6RQT - chains D and G of the 17 polymer chains in the assembly; structure by electron microscopy, 4.00 A resolution.

# Chain D
Protein: DNA-directed RNA polymerase I subunit RPA14
From: Saccharomyces cerevisiae
UniProtKB: P50106 (RPA14_YEAST); numbering as in UniProt (aligned over 1-137)
Amino-acid sequence (137 residues; each row starts with the number of its first residue):
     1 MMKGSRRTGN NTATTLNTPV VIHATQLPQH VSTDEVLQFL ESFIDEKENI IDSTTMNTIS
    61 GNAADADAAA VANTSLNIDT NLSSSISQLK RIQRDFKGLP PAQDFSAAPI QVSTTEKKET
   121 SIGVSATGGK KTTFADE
Unresolved in the structure: 1-11, 50-79, 101-137
Swiss-Prot annotation at these positions:
  - modified residue: Ser121 (Phosphoserine)

# Chain G
Protein: DNA-directed RNA polymerase I subunit RPA43
From: Saccharomyces cerevisiae
UniProtKB: P46669 (RPA43_YEAST); numbering as in UniProt (aligned over 1-326)
Amino-acid sequence (326 residues; row label = number of the first residue in the row):
     1 MSQVKRANEN RETARFIKKH KKQVTNPIDE KNGTSNCIVR VPIALYVSLA PMYLENPLQG
    61 VMKQHLNPLV MKYNNKVGGV VLGYEGLKIL DADPLSKEDT SEKLIKITPD TPFGFTWCHV
   121 NLYVWQPQVG DVLEGYIFIQ SASHIGLLIH DAFNASIKKN NIPVDWTFVH NDVEEDADVI
   181 NTDENNGNNN NEDNKDSNGG SNSLGKFSFG NRSLGHWVDS NGEPIDGKLR FTVRNVHTTG
   241 RVVSVDGTLI SDADEEGNGY NSSRSQAESL PIVSNKKIVF DDEVSIENKE SHKELDLPEV
   301 KEDNGSEIVY EENTSESNDG ESSDSD
Unresolved in the structure: 1-7, 96-98, 175-213, 252-326
Swiss-Prot annotation at these positions:
  - modified residue (Phosphoserine): Ser244, Ser251, Ser265, Ser269, Ser285

# How chain D and chain G interact
Pairs across the interface - 60 pairs, chain D then chain G:
  Thr15(D) with His65(G), hydrogen bond (backbone-side chain)
  Leu16(D) with Gln64(G); His65(G); Phe113(G), hydrophobic
  Asn17(D) with His65(G), hydrogen bond (backbone-side chain)
  Thr18(D) with His65(G), hydrogen bond (backbone-side chain)
  Pro19(D) with Leu45(G), hydrophobic; Tyr46(G); His65(G)
  Val20(D) with Tyr46(G), hydrogen bond (backbone-backbone)
  Val21(D) with Ala44(G); Tyr46(G), hydrogen bond (backbone-backbone)
  Ile22(D) with Ile43(G), hydrophobic; Ala44(G); Leu45(G), hydrophobic; Lys76(G)
  His23(D) with Ile43(G); Ala44(G), hydrogen bond (backbone-backbone)
  Ala24(D) with Pro42(G); Ile43(G), hydrophobic
  Thr25(D) with Pro42(G), hydrogen bond (backbone-backbone); Ile43(G), hydrogen bond (side chain-backbone)
  Gln26(D) with Pro42(G)
  Leu27(D) with Gln23(G)
  Pro28(D) with Gln23(G); Val24(G), hydrophobic; Val39(G); Arg40(G); Val41(G), hydrophobic
  Gln29(D) with Val39(G); Arg40(G), hydrogen bond (backbone-backbone)
  His30(D) with Asn26(G); Asn36(G), hydrogen bond; Ile38(G); Val39(G)
  Val31(D) with Ile38(G); Arg40(G)
  Thr33(D) with Asp29(G), hydrogen bond; Ser35(G); Asn36(G)
  Val36(D) with Ile38(G), hydrophobic; Tyr123(G), hydrophobic
  Phe39(D) with Arg40(G); Tyr123(G), hydrogen bond (backbone-side chain)
  Leu40(D) with Tyr123(G), hydrophobic
  Phe43(D) with Gly83(G); Tyr84(G)
  Glu46(D) with Tyr84(G)
  Asn81(D) with Asn67(G), hydrogen bond (side chain-backbone); Pro68(G)
  Leu82(D) with Lys63(G)
  Ile92(D) with His150(G); Ala152(G), hydrophobic
  Arg94(D) with Phe138(G); Asp151(G), salt bridge
  Asp95(D) with Tyr136(G), hydrogen bond (backbone-side chain); His150(G); Asp151(G)
  Phe96(D) with Thr34(G); His150(G)
Other interface residues (no listed pair), chain D (32 interface residues in all): Lys47, Gln88, Leu89
Other interface residues (no listed pair), chain G (37 interface residues in all): Cys37, Val47, Ser48, Val70, Met71, His119

# In short
The interface between chain D and chain G involves 32 residues on one side and 37 on the other, with 14
hydrogen bonds and 1 salt bridge. Polar pairs include Arg94(D)-Asp151(G), Thr15(D)-His65(G) and
Asn17(D)-His65(G).
Here chain D is DNA-directed RNA polymerase I subunit RPA14 and chain G is DNA-directed RNA polymerase I
subunit RPA43, both from Saccharomyces cerevisiae. Entry 6RQT (RNA Polymerase I-tWH-Rrn3-DNA) was determined
by electron microscopy together with 6RQH, 6RQL, 6RRD, 6RUI, 6RUO and 6RWE from the same study.
